Entry 8BD6 (electron microscopy, 4.10 A resolution (low resolution: residue-level contacts below are approximate; hydrogen-bond / salt-bridge calls are withheld)); this record covers chains R and X of the 15 polymer chains in the assembly.

== Chain R (and X) ==
Name: TnsC
Organism: Scytonema hofmannii
Notes: chain X of this document is another copy of the same molecule, construct and numbering; everything in this record applies to it too
UniProt: A0A8J0PCL3 (A0A8J0PCL3_9CYAN); numbering as in UniProt (aligned over 1-276)
Chain sequence (276 residues; row label = number of the first residue in the row):
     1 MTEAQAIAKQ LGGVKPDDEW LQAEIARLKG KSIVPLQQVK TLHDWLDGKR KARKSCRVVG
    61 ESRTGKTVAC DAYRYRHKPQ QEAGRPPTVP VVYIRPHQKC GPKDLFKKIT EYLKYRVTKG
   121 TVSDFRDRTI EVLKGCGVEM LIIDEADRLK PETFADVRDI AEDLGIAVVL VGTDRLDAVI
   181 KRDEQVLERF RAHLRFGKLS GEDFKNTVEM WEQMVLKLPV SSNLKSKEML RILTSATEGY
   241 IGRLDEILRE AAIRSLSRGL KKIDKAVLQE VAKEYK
Unresolved in the structure: 1-16
Metal / ion sites: Mg2+: Thr67 (together with ATP)
Residues lining bound ligands: ATP: Lys31, Ser32, Ile33, Val34, Leu36, Val39, Glu61, Ser62, Arg63, Thr64, Gly65, Lys66, Thr67, Val68, Glu145, Trp211, Ile241, Gly242, Asp245

== Chain R / chain X interface ==
Contacting residue pairs (4):
  Glu61(R) - Lys114(X)
  Asp177(R) - Arg128(X)
  His193(R) - Arg85(X)
  Arg195(R) - Gly84(X)
Other interface residues (no listed pair), chain R (6 interface residues in all): Lys181, Leu194
Other interface residues (no listed pair), chain X (6 interface residues in all): Tyr115, Glu131

== Overview ==
Chain R and chain X each contribute 6 residues to their interface. Ligands of chain R: ATP.
Chain R and chain X are both TnsC (Scytonema hofmannii); the structure, Cas12k-sgRNA-dsDNA-TnsC non-productive
complex, was determined by electron microscopy, deposited together with 8BD4 and 8BD5.
